Entry 3HG1 (X-ray diffraction, 3.00 A resolution); this record covers chains A and C of the 5 polymer chains in the assembly.

Chain A:
Molecule: MHC class I antigen
Source organism: Homo sapiens
Reference sequence: Q8WLS4 (Q8WLS4_HUMAN); residues 1-276 here correspond to UniProt positions 25-300 (UniProt number = residue number + 24)
Chain sequence (276 residues; numbered 1 to 276; the number before each row is that of its first residue):
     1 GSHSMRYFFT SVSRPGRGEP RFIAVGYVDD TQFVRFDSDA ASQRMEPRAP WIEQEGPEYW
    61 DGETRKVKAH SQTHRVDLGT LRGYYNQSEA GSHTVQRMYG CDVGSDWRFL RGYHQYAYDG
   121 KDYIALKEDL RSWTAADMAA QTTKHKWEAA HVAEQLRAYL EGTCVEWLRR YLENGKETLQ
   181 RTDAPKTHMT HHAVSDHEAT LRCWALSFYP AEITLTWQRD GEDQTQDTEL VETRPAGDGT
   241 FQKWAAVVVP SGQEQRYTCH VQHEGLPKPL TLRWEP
Cystine bridges: Cys101-Cys164, Cys203-Cys259

Chain C:
Molecule: Cancer/mart-1
Chain sequence (10 residues; numbered 1 to 10; the number before each row is that of its first residue):
     1 ELAGIGILTV

How chain A and chain C interact:
Pairs across the interface - 39 pairs, chain A then chain C:
  Met5(A) with Glu1(C)
  Tyr7(A) with Glu1(C), hydrogen bond (side chain-backbone); Leu2(C), hydrophobic
  Phe9(A) with Leu2(C), hydrophobic
  Met45(A) with Leu2(C), hydrophobic
  Glu63(A) with Glu1(C); Leu2(C), hydrogen bond (side chain-backbone)
  Lys66(A) with Glu1(C), salt bridge; Leu2(C), hydrogen bond (side chain-backbone)
  Val67(A) with Leu2(C)
  His70(A) with Ala3(C); Ile7(C)
  Val76(A) with Thr9(C)
  Asp77(A) with Thr9(C); Val10(C), hydrogen bond (side chain-backbone)
  Thr80(A) with Val10(C)
  Leu81(A) with Val10(C), hydrophobic
  Arg97(A) with Leu8(C)
  Tyr99(A) with Ala3(C), hydrogen bond (side chain-backbone); Ile7(C)
  Tyr116(A) with Val10(C)
  Thr143(A) with Val10(C), hydrogen bond (side chain-backbone)
  Lys146(A) with Thr9(C), hydrogen bond (side chain-backbone); Val10(C)
  Trp147(A) with Leu8(C); Thr9(C), hydrogen bond (side chain-backbone); Val10(C), hydrophobic
  Val152(A) with Gly6(C); Leu8(C), hydrophobic
  Gln155(A) with Ile5(C); Gly6(C), hydrogen bond (side chain-backbone)
  Leu156(A) with Ile5(C); Gly6(C)
  Tyr159(A) with Glu1(C), hydrogen bond (side chain-backbone); Leu2(C); Ala3(C), hydrophobic
  Thr163(A) with Glu1(C)
  Trp167(A) with Glu1(C)
  Tyr171(A) with Glu1(C), hydrogen bond (side chain-backbone)
Also at the interface, not in a pair above, chain A (31 interface residues in all): Tyr59, Thr73, Tyr84, Tyr123, Ala150, Ala158
Also at the interface, not in a pair above, chain C (10 interface residues in all): Gly4

Summary:
31 residues of chain A and 10 residues of chain C are in contact, with 11 hydrogen bonds and 1 salt bridge.
Among the polar pairs are Lys66(A)-Glu1(C), Tyr7(A)-Glu1(C) and Glu63(A)-Leu2(C).
Chain A is MHC class I antigen (Homo sapiens) and chain C is Cancer/mart-1; the structure, Germline-governed
recognition of a cancer epitope by an immunodominant human T cell receptor, was determined by X-ray
diffraction.
